4NWP - chains F and G of the 8 polymer chains in the assembly; structure by X-ray diffraction, 2.10 A resolution.

Chain F (and G):
Protein: Uncharacterized protein
From: Pseudomonas aeruginosa
Notes: chain G of this document is another copy of the same molecule, construct and numbering; everything in this record applies to it too
Reference sequence: Q9I2D8 (Q9I2D8_PSEAE); residue numbers follow UniProt; this construct covers 1-123
Amino-acid sequence (131 residues; each row starts with the number of its first residue):
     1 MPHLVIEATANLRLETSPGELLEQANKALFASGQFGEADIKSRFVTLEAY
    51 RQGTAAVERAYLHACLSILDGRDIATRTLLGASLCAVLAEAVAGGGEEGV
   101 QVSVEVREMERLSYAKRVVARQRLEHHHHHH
Disordered / not traced: 1, 120-131
Construct notes: engineered mutation Lys27 (Ala in Q9I2D8), Ile74 (Ala in Q9I2D8), Thr78 (Gln in Q9I2D8), Leu79 (Ala in Q9I2D8), Ala82 (Glu in Q9I2D8), Ala86 (Glu in Q9I2D8), Glu90 (Gly in Q9I2D8), Leu112 (Ala in Q9I2D8); expression tag (124-131)

Interface between chain F and chain G:
Contacting residue pairs (61):
  His3(F) - His63(G)
  His3(F) - Ser103(G)
  Gly19(F) - Arg51(G)
  Leu22(F) - Ala49(G)
  Leu22(F) - Tyr50(G)  hydrophobic
  Leu22(F) - Arg51(G)
  Asn26(F) - Arg51(G)  hydrogen bond (side chain-backbone)
  Asn26(F) - Gln52(G)
  Asn26(F) - Gly53(G)  hydrogen bond (side chain-backbone)
  Glu37(F) - Gly53(G)
  Glu37(F) - Thr54(G)  hydrogen bond (side chain-backbone)
  Glu37(F) - Ala55(G)  hydrogen bond (side chain-backbone)
  Glu37(F) - Arg59(G)  salt bridge
  Ala38(F) - Gln52(G)  hydrogen bond (backbone-side chain)
  Ala38(F) - Arg59(G)
  Ala38(F) - Gln101(G)  hydrogen bond (backbone-side chain)
  Asp39(F) - Gln101(G)
  Ile40(F) - Arg51(G)
  Ile40(F) - Gln52(G)
  Ile40(F) - Gly53(G)  hydrogen bond (backbone-backbone)
  Lys41(F) - Arg51(G)
  Lys41(F) - Gln52(G)
  Lys41(F) - Tyr61(G)
  Lys41(F) - Gln101(G)  hydrogen bond
  Ser42(F) - Tyr50(G)
  Ser42(F) - Arg51(G)  hydrogen bond (backbone-backbone)
  Ser42(F) - Tyr61(G)  hydrogen bond (backbone-side chain)
  Arg43(F) - Glu7(G)  salt bridge
  Arg43(F) - Leu47(G)
  Arg43(F) - Ala49(G)
  Arg43(F) - Tyr61(G)  hydrogen bond
  Arg43(F) - His63(G)
  Phe44(F) - Ala49(G)  hydrogen bond (backbone-backbone)
  Arg107(F) - Glu105(G)  salt bridge
  Arg107(F) - Arg107(G)
  Met109(F) - Glu105(G)
  Glu110(F) - Ile74(G)
  Glu110(F) - Arg77(G)  salt bridge
  Leu112(F) - Ile74(G)  hydrophobic
  Leu112(F) - Thr78(G)
  Ser113(F) - Ile74(G)
  Ser113(F) - Arg77(G)
  Ser113(F) - Thr78(G)
  Tyr114(F) - His63(G)
  Tyr114(F) - Ser103(G)  hydrogen bond
  Tyr114(F) - Val104(G)
  Tyr114(F) - Glu105(G)
  Ala115(F) - Gly81(G)
  Ala115(F) - Cys85(G)  hydrophobic
  Ala115(F) - Ser103(G)
  Ala115(F) - Val104(G)  hydrogen bond (backbone-backbone)
  Lys116(F) - Val102(G)
  Arg117(F) - Cys85(G)
  Arg117(F) - Ala89(G)
  Arg117(F) - Val100(G)
  Arg117(F) - Gln101(G)
  Arg117(F) - Val102(G)  hydrogen bond (backbone-backbone)
  Val118(F) - Val100(G)
  Val119(F) - Ala89(G)
  Val119(F) - Gly99(G)
  Val119(F) - Val100(G)  hydrogen bond (backbone-backbone)
Interface residues without a listed pair, chain F (26 interface residues in all): Glu23, Lys27, Glu108
Interface residues without a listed pair, chain G (29 interface residues in all): Ala82, Val92, Val106

Overview:
26 residues of chain F and 29 residues of chain G are in contact, with 16 hydrogen bonds and 4 salt bridges.
Among the polar pairs are Glu37(F)-Arg59(G), Arg43(F)-Glu7(G) and Arg107(F)-Glu105(G).
Chain F and chain G are both Uncharacterized protein (Pseudomonas aeruginosa); the structure, Computationally
Designed Two-Component Self-Assembling Tetrahedral Cage, T33-21, Crystallized in Space Group R32, was
determined by X-ray diffraction, deposited together with 4NWN, 4NWO, 4NWQ and 4NWR.
